PDB entry 7ACW | X-ray diffraction, 1.50 A resolution | chains A and B

Chain A:
Molecule: S-layer protein
Organism: Clostridioides difficile
Notes: EC 3.5.1.28
UniProtKB: Q9AEM2 (Q9AEM2_CLODI); residues 241-317 here correspond to UniProt positions 265-341 (UniProt number = residue number + 24)
Chain sequence (78 residues; each row starts with the number of its first residue):
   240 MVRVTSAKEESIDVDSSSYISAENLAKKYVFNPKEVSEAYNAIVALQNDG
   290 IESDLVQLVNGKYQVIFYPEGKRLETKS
Disordered / not traced: 240-244, 314-317
Differences from the reference sequence: initiating methionine (240)

Chain B:
Molecule: S-layer protein
Organism: Clostridioides difficile
Notes: EC 3.5.1.28
UniProtKB: Q9AEM2 (Q9AEM2_CLODI); residues 1-41 here correspond to UniProt positions 342-382 (UniProt number = residue number + 341)
Chain sequence (50 residues; row label = number of the first residue in the row; numbering starts at 0):
     0 MADIIADADSPAKITIKANKLKDLKDYVDDLKTYNNTYSNVVLEHHHHHH
Disordered / not traced: 0-8, 48-49
Differences from the reference sequence: initiating methionine (0); expression tag (42-49)

Chain A / chain B interface:
Pairs across the interface (85; chain A residue first):
  Ser245(A) with Ser9(B), hydrogen bond; Pro10(B)
  Ala246(A) with Pro10(B)
  Lys247(A) with Pro10(B), hydrogen bond (backbone-backbone); Ala11(B); Lys12(B), hydrogen bond (backbone-backbone)
  Glu248(A) with Lys12(B), salt bridge
  Glu249(A) with Lys12(B), hydrogen bond (backbone-backbone); Ile13(B); Thr14(B), hydrogen bond (backbone-backbone)
  Ser250(A) with Thr14(B); Lys16(B), hydrogen bond
  Ile251(A) with Ile13(B), hydrophobic; Thr14(B), hydrogen bond (backbone-backbone); Ile15(B); Lys16(B), hydrogen bond (backbone-backbone); Tyr26(B)
  Asp252(A) with Lys16(B)
  Val253(A) with Ile15(B), hydrophobic; Lys16(B), hydrogen bond (backbone-backbone); Tyr26(B), hydrophobic
  Asp254(A) with Ala17(B); Asn18(B), hydrogen bond (side chain-backbone)
  Tyr258(A) with Tyr26(B), hydrophobic
  Ile259(A) with Tyr26(B), hydrogen bond (backbone-side chain)
  Ser260(A) with Tyr26(B), hydrogen bond (backbone-side chain)
  Ala261(A) with Tyr26(B), hydrogen bond (backbone-side chain); Asp29(B); Leu30(B); Tyr33(B)
  Glu262(A) with Tyr33(B)
  Leu264(A) with Tyr26(B); Leu30(B), hydrophobic
  Ala265(A) with Leu30(B); Tyr33(B), hydrophobic; Asn34(B); Tyr37(B)
  Lys266(A) with Tyr37(B), hydrogen bond
  Tyr268(A) with Ala11(B); Ile13(B), hydrophobic; Asn34(B)
  Phe270(A) with Leu30(B), hydrophobic; Asn34(B), hydrogen bond (backbone-side chain)
  Pro272(A) with Asn35(B)
  Val275(A) with Lys31(B)
  Tyr279(A) with Lys24(B), hydrogen bond; Val27(B), hydrophobic; Asp28(B); Lys31(B)
  Ile282(A) with Leu20(B); Leu23(B), hydrophobic; Lys24(B); Val27(B), hydrophobic
  Leu285(A) with Leu20(B), hydrophobic
  Gln286(A) with Leu20(B); Lys21(B); Lys24(B)
  Gly300(A) with Asn18(B), hydrogen bond (backbone-side chain)
  Lys301(A) with Ala17(B); Asn18(B)
  Tyr302(A) with Ile15(B); Lys16(B); Ala17(B), hydrogen bond (backbone-backbone); Asn18(B); Leu20(B), hydrophobic; Leu23(B)
  Gln303(A) with Thr14(B); Ile15(B)
  Val304(A) with Ile13(B); Thr14(B); Ile15(B), hydrogen bond (backbone-backbone)
  Ile305(A) with Lys12(B); Ile13(B); Thr14(B)
  Phe306(A) with Lys12(B); Ile13(B), hydrogen bond (backbone-backbone); Ile15(B), hydrophobic; Leu30(B), hydrophobic
  Tyr307(A) with Ala11(B); Lys12(B)
  Pro308(A) with Ala11(B); Ile13(B)
  Arg312(A) with Asn34(B), hydrogen bond; Tyr37(B); Ser38(B)
Interface residues without a listed pair, chain A (40 interface residues in all): Val269, Ser276, Val283, Val295
Interface residues without a listed pair, chain B (26 interface residues in all): Asp22
The authors on this interface:
  - interface residues, chain A: Phe270(A)
  - interface residues, chain B: Tyr26(B)

Overview:
Chain A and chain B form an interface of 40 and 26 residues respectively; the contacts include 21 hydrogen
bonds and 1 salt bridge. Polar pairs include Glu248(A)-Lys12(B), Ser245(A)-Ser9(B) and Ser250(A)-Lys16(B).
From the paper: interface residues Phe270(A) and Tyr26(B).
Here chain A is S-layer protein and chain B is S-layer protein, both from Clostridioides difficile. Entry 7ACW
(LID/HID (LMW SLP and HMW SLP interacting domains) from C. difficile (R7404 strain)) was determined by X-ray
diffraction (same publication as 7ACV, 7ACY and 7ACZ).
